8RHU - chains B and C of the 4 polymer chains in the assembly; structure by X-ray diffraction, 1.71 A resolution.

== Chain B (and C) ==
Molecule: Pteridine reductase
Source organism: Trypanosoma brucei brucei
Notes: chain C of this document is another copy of the same molecule, construct and numbering; everything in this record applies to it too
Reference sequence: O76290 (O76290_TRYBB); residue numbers follow UniProt; this construct covers 1-268
Chain sequence (289 residues; each row starts with the number of its first residue; numbers below 1 keep their minus sign (Met-20 is residue -20)):
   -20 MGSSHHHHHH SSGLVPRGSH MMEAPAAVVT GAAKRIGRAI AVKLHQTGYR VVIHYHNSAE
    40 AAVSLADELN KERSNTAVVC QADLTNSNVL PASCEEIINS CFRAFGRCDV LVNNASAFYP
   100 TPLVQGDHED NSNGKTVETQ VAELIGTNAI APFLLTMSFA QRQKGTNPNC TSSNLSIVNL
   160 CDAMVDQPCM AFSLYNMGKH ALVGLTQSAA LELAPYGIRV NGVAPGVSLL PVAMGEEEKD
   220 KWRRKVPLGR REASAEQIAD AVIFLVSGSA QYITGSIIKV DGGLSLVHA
Not modelled in the structure: -20 to 1, 104-112, 144-151 (chain C: -20 to 1, 105-113, 143-151)
Modified / non-standard residues: Cys168 (S-oxy cysteine; CSX)
Differences from the reference sequence: initiating methionine (-20); expression tag (-19 to 0)
Residues lining bound ligands: NADPH (NDP; NADPH dihydro-nicotinamide-adenine-dinucleotide phosphate): Gly10, Ala12, Arg14, Ile15, Gly16, His33, Tyr34, His35, Asn36, Ser37, Ala61, Asp62, Leu63, Thr64, Asn93, Ala94, Ser95, Ala96, Thr126, Leu159, Cys160, Asp161, Tyr174, Lys178, Pro204, Gly205, Val206, Ser207, Leu208

== Interface between chain B and chain C ==
Contacting residue pairs (26):
  Met163(B) with His267(C)
  Asp165(B) with Leu265(C)
  Gln166(B) with Gln166(C); Ser264(C); Leu265(C); His267(C)
  Pro167(B) with Leu265(C); His267(C)
  Cys168(B) with His267(C)
  Trp221(B) with His267(C)
  Lys224(B) with Ala268(C), hydrogen bond (side chain-backbone)
  Ser264(B) with Asp165(C); Gln166(C)
  Leu265(B) with Asp165(C); Gln166(C); Pro167(C)
  Val266(B) with Ala268(C), hydrophobic
  His267(B) with Met163(C); Gln166(C); Pro167(C); Cys168(C); Trp221(C); Ala268(C)
  Ala268(B) with Lys224(C), hydrogen bond (backbone-side chain); Val266(C), hydrophobic; His267(C)

== In short ==
Chain B and chain C each contribute 12 residues to their interface, with 2 hydrogen bonds. The hydrogen-bonded
pair is Lys224(B)-Ala268(C). Chain B binds NADPH.
Both chains are Pteridine reductase (Trypanosoma brucei brucei). Entry 8RHU (Crystal Structure of Trypanosoma
brucei PTR1 in complex with the cofactor and inhibitor P25) was determined by X-ray diffraction, deposited
together with 8RHT, 8RHV, 8RHW, 8RHX and 8RHY.
